Entry 8OXN (X-ray diffraction, 2.00 A resolution); this record covers chain AAA.

Chain AAA:
Protein: 1H-3-hydroxy-4-oxoquinaldine 2,4-dioxygenase
Source organism: Paenarthrobacter nitroguajacolicus
Notes: EC 1.13.11.48
Reference sequence: O31266 (HOD_PAENT); numbering as in UniProt (aligned over 1-276)
Chain sequence (288 residues; row label = number of the first residue in the row; numbers below 1 keep their minus sign (Met-11 is residue -11)):
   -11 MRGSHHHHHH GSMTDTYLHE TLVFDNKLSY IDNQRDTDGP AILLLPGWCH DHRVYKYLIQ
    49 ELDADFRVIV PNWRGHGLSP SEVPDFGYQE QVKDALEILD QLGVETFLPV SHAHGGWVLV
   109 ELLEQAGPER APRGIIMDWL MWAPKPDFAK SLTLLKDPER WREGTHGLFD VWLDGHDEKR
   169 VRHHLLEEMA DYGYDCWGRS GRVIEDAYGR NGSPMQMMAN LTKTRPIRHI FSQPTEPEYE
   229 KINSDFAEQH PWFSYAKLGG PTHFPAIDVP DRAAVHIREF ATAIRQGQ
Disordered / not traced: -11 to 2, 276
Sequence notes: initiating methionine (-11); expression tag (-10 to 0); engineered mutation Ser69 (Cys in O31266), Ala101 (Ser in O31266)
Cystine bridges: Cys37-Cys184
Ligand contacts: 2-methyl-quinolin-4(1H)-one (VFH): Trp36, His38, His100, Ala101, His102, Phe136, Leu140, Leu143, Leu156, Trp160, Met177, Trp185, Ser188, Ile192, His251, Phe252
UniProt features mapped onto this chain:
  - active site: His251 (Proton donor/acceptor)
  - binding site (substrate): Trp36 to His38, Trp160
  - site: Asp126 (Increases basicity of active site His)
  - mutagenesis: His38 (H38A: Strongly reduced affinity for substrate. Reduced enzyme activity), His102 (H102L: Strongly reduced enzyme activity; H102Q: Reduces enzyme activity by about half), Asp126 (D126A: Strongly reduced enzyme activity), Tyr196 (Y196A/K/R: Strongly reduced affinity for substrate. Strongly reduced enzyme activity), Asp233 (D233A: Reduces enzyme activity by about half), His251 (H251A: Abolishes enzyme activity)
What the authors report for this chain:
  - binding site for 2-methyl-quinolin-4(1H)-one: His251
  - catalytic residues: Asp126, His251 (citing earlier work)

Overview:
Ligands of chain AAA: 2-methyl-quinolin-4(1H)-one. From UniProt: active-site residue His251, 4
substrate-binding residues and 6 mutagenesis sites. From the paper: catalytic residues Asp126 and His251; a
binding site for 2-methyl-quinolin-4(1H)-one at His251.
Chain AAA is 1H-3-hydroxy-4-oxoquinaldine 2,4-dioxygenase (Paenarthrobacter nitroguajacolicus); the structure,
Crystal structure of the cofactor-devoid 1-H-3-hydroxy-4- oxoquinaldine 2,4-dioxygenase (hod) S101A variant
complexed with 2-methyl-quinolin-4(1H)-one under normoxyc ..., was determined by X-ray diffraction (same
publication as 8ORO, 8OXT, 8A97, 7OJM and 7OKZ).
